PDB entry 5DQZ | X-ray diffraction, 2.70 A resolution | chains G and F of the 8 polymer chains in the assembly

[Chain G]
Molecule: 36-nt DNA strand
Sequence (36 nucleotides; row label = number of the first residue in the row):
     2 TTTTTCGTAGCTGAGGGCCTCAGCTACGTTTTCTTT

[Chain F]
Protein: CRISPR-associated endoribonuclease Cas2
From: Escherichia coli K12
Notes: EC 3.1.-.-
Reference sequence: P45956 (CAS2_ECOLI); numbering as in UniProt (aligned over 1-94)
Chain sequence (94 residues; each row starts with the number of its first residue):
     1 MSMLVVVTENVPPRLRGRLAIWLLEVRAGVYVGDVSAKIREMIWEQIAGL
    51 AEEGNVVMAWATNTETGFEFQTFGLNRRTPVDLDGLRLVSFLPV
Swiss-Prot annotation at these positions:
  - mutagenesis: Glu-9 (E9A/R: No effect on spacer acquisition, Cas1-Cas2 complex formation or CRISPR DNA-binding by complex), Asn-10 (N10A: No effect on spacer acquisition), Arg-14 to Arg-16 (No in vivspacer acquisition, significantly decreased protospacer binding), Arg-14 (R14A: Slight decrease in spacer acquisition), Arg-16 (R16A: Slight decrease in spacer acquisition; R16E: Dramatically decreased spacer acquisition in vivo), Arg-18 (R18A: Very little spacer acquisition), Arg-27 (R27A: Slight decrease in spacer acquisition), Lys-38 to Arg-40 (Very little in vivo spacer acquisition), Glu-65 (E65A: No effect on spacer acquisition; E65R: Slight decrease in spacer acquisition, Cas1-Cas2 complex formation or CRISPR DNA-binding by complex. Loss of spacer acquisition; when associated with R-84), Arg-77 to Arg-78 (No spacer acquisition, significantly decreased protospacer binding), Arg-77 (R77E: No change in spacer acquisition in vivo), Arg-78 (R78E: Dramatically decreased spacer acquisition in vivo), 2 further mutagenesis entries in UniProt
Reported in the primary citation:
  - mutagenesis - R14A/R16A: decreased binding to the 36-nt DNA strand (chain G)

[Interface between chain G and chain F]
Pairs across the interface - 5 pairs, chain G then chain F:
  DG11(G) with Arg-14(F), salt bridge to the phosphate
  DT21(G) with Arg-77(F), hydrogen bond to the phosphate; Arg-78(F), salt bridge to the phosphate
  DC22(G) with Arg-77(F), salt bridge to the phosphate; Val-94(F), sugar contact
Interface residues without a listed pair, chain G (4 interface residues in all): DC20
Interface residues without a listed pair, chain F (5 interface residues in all): Phe-91

[Overview]
4 residues of chain G face 5 of chain F across their interface; the contacts include 1 hydrogen bond and 3
salt bridges. Among the polar pairs are DT21(G)/Arg-77(F), DG11(G)/Arg-14(F) and DT21(G)/Arg-78(F). From
UniProt: 14 mutagenesis sites on chain F. The paper reports that R14A/R16A of chain F reduce binding to the
36-nt DNA strand (chain G).
Here chain G is a 36-nt DNA strand and chain F is CRISPR-associated endoribonuclease Cas2 (Escherichia coli
K12). Entry 5DQZ (Crystal Structure of Cas-DNA-PAM complex) was determined by X-ray diffraction (same
publication as 5DLJ, 5DQT and 5DQU).
